5CEV - chains A and B of the 3 polymer chains in the assembly; structure by X-ray diffraction, 2.50 A resolution.

[Chain A (and B)]
Protein: Protein (ARGINASE)
Organism: Bacillus caldovelox
Notes: EC 3.5.3.1; chain B of this document is another copy of the same molecule, construct and numbering; everything in this record applies to it too
UniProtKB: P53608 (ARGI_BACCD); residues 2-299 here = UniProt positions 2-299
Amino-acid sequence (299 residues; numbered 1 to 299; the number before each row is that of its first residue):
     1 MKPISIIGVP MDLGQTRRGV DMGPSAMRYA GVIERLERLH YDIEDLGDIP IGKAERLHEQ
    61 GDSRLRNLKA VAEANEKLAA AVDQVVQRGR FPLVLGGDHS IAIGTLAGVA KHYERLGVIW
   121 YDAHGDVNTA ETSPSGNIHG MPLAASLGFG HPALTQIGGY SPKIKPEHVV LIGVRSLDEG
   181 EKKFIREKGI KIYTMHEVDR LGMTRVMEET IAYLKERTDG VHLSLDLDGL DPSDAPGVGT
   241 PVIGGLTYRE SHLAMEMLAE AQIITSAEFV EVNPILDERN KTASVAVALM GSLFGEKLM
Unresolved in the structure: 1
Metal / ion sites: Mn2+ site 1: H99, D122, D126, D226; Mn2+ site 2: D122, H124, D226, D228
Ligand contacts:
  - guanidine (GAI), molecule 1: M195, H196, D199
  - guanidine (GAI), molecule 2: R249, H252, L253, E256, L298
  - lysine (LYS): H124, D126, N128, S133, P134, S135, H139, G140, D178, E181, D226, D228, T240, E271
UniProt features mapped onto this chain:
  - binding site (Mn(2+)): H99, D122, H124, D126, D226, D228
  - binding site (substrate): H124 to N128, S135 to N137, D178, T240, E271

[Interface between chain A and chain B]
Residue-residue contacts (30):
  T204(A) with D199(B); R200(B), hydrogen bond (side chain-backbone)
  Y248(A) with I243(B); G244(B)
  R249(A) with M195(B); V198(B); D199(B), salt bridge; G244(B); G245(B), hydrogen bond (side chain-backbone); L246(B); T247(B); E250(B), salt bridge
  L253(A) with H196(B); D199(B); R200(B)
  E256(A) with H196(B), salt bridge
  M257(A) with R200(B)
  E260(A) with R200(B), salt bridge
  K297(A) with K182(B), hydrogen bond (backbone-side chain)
  L298(A) with V174(B); R175(B); L177(B); K182(B); T194(B); M195(B); H196(B)
  M299(A) with K182(B); I185(B), hydrophobic; R186(B), hydrogen bond (backbone-side chain); I192(B), hydrophobic

[In short]
Chain A and chain B form an interface of 10 and 19 residues respectively; the contacts include 4 hydrogen
bonds and 4 salt bridges. Polar pairs include R249(A)-D199(B), R249(A)-E250(B) and E256(A)-H196(B). Chain A
binds lysine and guanidine.
Chain A and chain B are both Protein (ARGINASE) (Bacillus caldovelox); the structure, Arginase from bacillus
caldevelox, L-lysine complex, was determined by X-ray diffraction (same publication as 1CEV, 2CEV, 3CEV and
4CEV).
